PDB entry 7LRD | electron microscopy, 3.22 A resolution | chains B and D of the 4 polymer chains in the assembly

# Chain B (and D)
Molecule: cGMP-inhibited 3', 5'-cyclic phosphodiesterase A
Source organism: Homo sapiens
Notes: EC 3.1.4.17; chain D of this document is another copy of the same molecule, construct and numbering; everything in this record applies to it too
UniProtKB: Q14432 (PDE3A_HUMAN); numbering as in UniProt (aligned over 640-1141)
Amino-acid sequence (503 residues; row label = number of the first residue in the row):
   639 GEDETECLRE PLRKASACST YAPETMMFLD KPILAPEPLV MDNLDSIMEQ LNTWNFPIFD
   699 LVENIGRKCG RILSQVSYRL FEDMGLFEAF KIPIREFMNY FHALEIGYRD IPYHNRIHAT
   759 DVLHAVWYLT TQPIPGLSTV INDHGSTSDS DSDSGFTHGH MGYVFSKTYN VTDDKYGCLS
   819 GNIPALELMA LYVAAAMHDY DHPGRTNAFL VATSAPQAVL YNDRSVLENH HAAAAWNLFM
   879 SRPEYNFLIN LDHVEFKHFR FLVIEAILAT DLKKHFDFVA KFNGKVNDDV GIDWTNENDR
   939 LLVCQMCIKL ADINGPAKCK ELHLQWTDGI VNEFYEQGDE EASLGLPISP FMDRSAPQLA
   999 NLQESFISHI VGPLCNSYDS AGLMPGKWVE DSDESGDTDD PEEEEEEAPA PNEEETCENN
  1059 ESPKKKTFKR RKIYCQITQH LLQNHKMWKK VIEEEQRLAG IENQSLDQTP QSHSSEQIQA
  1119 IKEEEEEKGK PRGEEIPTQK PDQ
Unresolved in the structure: 639-668, 779-799, 1029-1068, 1101-1141
Construct notes: expression tag (639)
Bound ions: Mn2+: Asp-837, Asp-950; Mg2+ near Asp-837 (its only coordinating residue here)
Ligand contacts: X5M ((4R)-3-[4-(diethylamino)-3-[oxidanyl(oxidanylidene)-$l4-azanyl]phenyl]-4-methyl-4,5-dihydro-1H-pyridazin-6-one): Tyr-751, His-752, Thr-844, Leu-910, Ile-951, Gly-953, Pro-954, His-961, Trp-964, Thr-965, Ile-968, Phe-972, Leu-1000, Gln-1001, Phe-1004
UniProt features mapped onto this chain:
  - active site: His-752 (Proton donor)
  - binding site (AMP): His-752, Asp-837, Asp-950, Gln-1001
  - binding site (Mn(2+)): His-756, His-836, Asp-837, Asp-950
  - binding site (Mg(2+)): Asp-837
  - modified residue: Ser-1033 (Phosphoserine), Thr-1036 (Phosphothreonine)
  - cross-link: Lys-1120 (Glycyl lysine isopeptide (Lys-Gly) (interchain with G-Cter in SUMO2))
From the paper describing this entry:
  - mutagenesis - F914A, F914D: decreased binding to X5M
  - mutagenesis - N867R: unchanged binding to X5M
  - mutagenesis - N867R: decreased binding to Schlafen family member 12
  - mutagenesis - N867R: unchanged binding to DNMDP

# Interface between chain B and chain D
Contacting residue pairs (27; chain B residue first):
  Val-849(B) with Lys-895(D), hydrogen bond (backbone-side chain)
  Ser-852(B) with Lys-895(D)
  Ala-856(B) with Arg-898(D)
  Val-857(B) with Ala-871(D); Arg-898(D)
  Leu-858(B) with Leu-858(D), hydrophobic; Tyr-859(D); Ala-871(D)
  Tyr-859(B) with Leu-858(D)
  Asn-860(B) with Asn-867(D), hydrogen bond (side chain-backbone); Ala-870(D); Ala-871(D), hydrogen bond (side chain-backbone); Ile-902(D)
  Asp-861(B) with Arg-898(D), salt bridge
  Arg-862(B) with Leu-906(D)
  Asn-867(B) with Asn-860(D), hydrogen bond (backbone-side chain)
  Ala-870(B) with Asn-860(D)
  Ala-871(B) with Val-857(D); Leu-858(D); Asn-860(D), hydrogen bond (backbone-side chain)
  Lys-895(B) with Val-849(D), hydrogen bond (side chain-backbone); Ser-852(D)
  Arg-898(B) with Ala-856(D); Val-857(D); Asp-861(D), salt bridge
  Ile-902(B) with Asn-860(D)
  Leu-906(B) with Arg-862(D)
Also at the interface, not in a pair above, chain B (20 interface residues in all): Ala-850, Trp-874, Asn-875, Met-878
Also at the interface, not in a pair above, chain D (20 interface residues in all): Ala-850, Trp-874, Asn-875, Met-878

# In short
The chain B/chain D interface involves 20 residues from each chain, with 6 hydrogen bonds and 2 salt bridges.
Polar pairs include Asp-861(B)/Arg-898(D), Val-849(B)/Lys-895(D) and Asn-860(B)/Asn-867(D). Ligands of chain
B: compound X5M. From the paper: F914A and F914D of chain B reduce binding to X5M; N867R of chain B reduces
binding to Schlafen family member 12.
Chain B and chain D are both cGMP-inhibited 3', 5'-cyclic phosphodiesterase A (Homo sapiens); the structure,
Cryo-EM of the SLFN12-PDE3A complex: Consensus subset model, was determined by electron microscopy, deposited
together with 7LRC.
